1Y35 - chains A and C of the 4 polymer chains in the assembly; structure by X-ray diffraction, 2.12 A resolution.

Chain A (and C):
Protein: Hemoglobin alpha chain
From: Homo sapiens
Notes: chain C of this document is another copy of the same molecule, construct and numbering; everything in this record applies to it too
UniProt: P69905 (HBA_HUMAN); residue numbers follow UniProt; this construct covers 1-141
Sequence (141 residues; row label = number of the first residue in the row):
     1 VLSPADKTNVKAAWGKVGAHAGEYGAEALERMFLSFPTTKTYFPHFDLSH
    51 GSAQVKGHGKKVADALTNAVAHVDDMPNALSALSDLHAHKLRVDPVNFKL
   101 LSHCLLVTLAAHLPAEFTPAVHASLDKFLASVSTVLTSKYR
Metal / ion sites: heme Fe near H87 (its only coordinating residue here)
Small-molecule neighbours: heme (HEM): M32, T39, Y42, F43, H45, F46, H58, K61, V62, A65, L66, L83, L86, H87, L91, V93, N97, F98, L101, V132, S133, L136
UniProt features mapped onto this chain:
  - site: K61 (Not glycated)

How chain A and chain C interact:
Contacting residue pairs - 5 pairs, chain A then chain C:
  D126(A) with R141(C), salt bridge
  K127(A) with R141(C), hydrogen bond (side chain-backbone)
  R141(A) with D126(C), salt bridge; K127(C), hydrogen bond (backbone-side chain); A130(C)
Also at the interface, not in a pair above, chain A (5 interface residues in all): A123, A130
Also at the interface, not in a pair above, chain C (5 interface residues in all): V1

Summary:
The chain A/chain C interface involves 5 residues from each chain, with 2 hydrogen bonds and 2 salt bridges.
Among the polar pairs are D126(A)-R141(C) and K127(A)-R141(C). Chain A binds heme.
Both chains are Hemoglobin alpha chain (Homo sapiens). Entry 1Y35 (T-To-T(High) quaternary transitions in
human hemoglobin: betaY35F deoxy low-salt (1 test set)) was determined by X-ray diffraction together with
1XXT, 1XY0, 1XZ5, 1XZ7, 1XZU, 1XZV and 45 further entries from the same study.
